PDB entry 4ZSV | X-ray diffraction, 4.20 A resolution (low resolution: residue-level contacts below are approximate; hydrogen-bond / salt-bridge calls are withheld) | chains A and B

== Chain A (and B) ==
Protein: Uncharacterized protein
Organism: Aquifex aeolicus
Notes: chain B of this document is another copy of the same molecule, construct and numbering; everything in this record applies to it too
UniProt: chimeric construct of O67778, Q9I208: residues 1-196 from O67778 (O67778_AQUAE) positions 1-196 (same numbers); residues 200-296 from Q9I208 positions 34-130 (UniProt number = residue number - 166)
Chain sequence (305 residues; each row starts with the number of its first residue; numbers below 1 keep their minus sign (Met-8 is residue -8)):
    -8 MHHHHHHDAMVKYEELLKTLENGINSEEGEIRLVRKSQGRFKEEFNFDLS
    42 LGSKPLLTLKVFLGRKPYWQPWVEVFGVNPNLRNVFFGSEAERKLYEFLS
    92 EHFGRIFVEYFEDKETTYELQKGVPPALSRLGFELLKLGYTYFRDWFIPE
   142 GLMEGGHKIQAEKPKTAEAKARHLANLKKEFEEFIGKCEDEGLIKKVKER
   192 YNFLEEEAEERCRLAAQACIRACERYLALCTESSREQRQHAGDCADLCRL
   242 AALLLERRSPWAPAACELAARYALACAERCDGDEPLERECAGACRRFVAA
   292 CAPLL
Unresolved in the structure: -8 to 2
Differences from the reference sequence: initiating methionine (-8); expression tag (-7 to 0); conflict Phe138 (Tyr in O67778), Ala158 (Glu in O67778), Ala162 (Lys in O67778), Ala166 (Glu in O67778), Ala290 (Glu124 in Q9I208), Ala293 (Arg127 in Q9I208); linker (197-199)

== Interface between chain A and chain B ==
Pairs across the interface (39; chain A residue first):
  Arg31(A) - Lys33(B)
  Phe32(A) - Phe32(B)
  Phe32(A) - Arg56(B)
  Phe32(A) - Trp60(B)
  Phe53(A) - Trp60(B)
  Gly55(A) - Leu143(B)
  Arg56(A) - Phe32(B)
  Lys57(A) - Glu141(B)
  Lys57(A) - Leu143(B)
  Lys57(A) - Met144(B)
  Pro58(A) - Trp137(B)
  Pro58(A) - Glu141(B)
  Pro58(A) - Met144(B)
  Pro58(A) - Gln151(B)
  Tyr59(A) - Glu65(B)
  Tyr59(A) - Arg96(B)
  Tyr59(A) - Phe98(B)
  Tyr59(A) - Lys149(B)
  Trp60(A) - Phe32(B)
  Trp60(A) - Phe53(B)
  Trp60(A) - Trp60(B)
  Trp60(A) - Trp63(B)
  Gln61(A) - Gln61(B)
  Gln61(A) - Arg96(B)
  Trp63(A) - Tyr59(B)
  Trp63(A) - Trp60(B)
  Glu65(A) - Tyr59(B)
  Arg96(A) - Tyr59(B)
  Arg96(A) - Gln61(B)
  Phe98(A) - Pro58(B)
  Phe98(A) - Tyr59(B)
  Tyr133(A) - Lys156(B)
  Trp137(A) - Pro58(B)
  Leu143(A) - Lys57(B)
  Met144(A) - Lys57(B)
  Glu145(A) - Lys57(B)
  Lys149(A) - Tyr59(B)
  Gln151(A) - Pro58(B)
  Arg163(A) - Arg163(B)
Also at the interface, not in a pair above, chain A (25 interface residues in all): Lys51, Leu54, Arg135

== Summary ==
Chain A and chain B form an interface of 25 and 21 residues respectively.
Both chains are Uncharacterized protein (Aquifex aeolicus). Entry 4ZSV (Structure of a fusion protein with a
helix linker, 2ARH-3-3KAW-1.0) was determined by X-ray diffraction, deposited together with 4ZSX and 4ZSZ.
